Entry 5V6H (X-ray diffraction, 3.60 A resolution); this record covers chains A and B.

== Chain A ==
Protein: PDZ domain-containing protein GIPC2
From: Mus musculus
UniProtKB: Q9Z2H7 (GIPC2_MOUSE); residue numbers follow UniProt; this construct covers 240-314
Sequence (79 residues; row label = number of the first residue in the row):
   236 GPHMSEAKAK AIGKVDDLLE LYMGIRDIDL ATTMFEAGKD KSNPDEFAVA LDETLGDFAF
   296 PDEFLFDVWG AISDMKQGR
Unresolved in the structure: 236-237, 313-314
Differences from the reference sequence: expression tag (236-239)

== Chain B ==
Protein: Unconventional myosin-VI
From: Mus musculus
UniProtKB: Q64331 (MYO6_MOUSE); residues 1052-1096 here correspond to UniProt positions 1055-1099 (UniProt number = residue number + 3)
Sequence (49 residues; numbered 1048 to 1096; the number before each row is that of its first residue):
  1048 GPGSHDLSKW KYAELRDTIN TSCDIELLAA CREEFHRRLK VYHAWKSKN
Unresolved in the structure: 1048-1052
Differences from the reference sequence: expression tag (1048-1051)

== How chain A and chain B interact ==
Pairs across the interface - 23 pairs, chain A then chain B:
  L256(A) - Y1059(B)  hydrogen bond (backbone-backbone)
  Y257(A) - S1055(B)
  Y257(A) - Y1059(B)
  Y257(A) - R1084(B)
  Y257(A) - R1085(B)  hydrogen bond (backbone-side chain)
  M258(A) - Y1059(B)
  M258(A) - R1085(B)
  M258(A) - L1086(B)
  G259(A) - Y1059(B)
  I260(A) - Y1089(B)  hydrophobic
  D262(A) - K1093(B)  salt bridge
  D264(A) - W1092(B)
  L265(A) - W1092(B)  hydrophobic
  T268(A) - W1092(B)
  T289(A) - W1092(B)
  D292(A) - R1084(B)
  D292(A) - V1088(B)
  F293(A) - R1084(B)  hydrogen bond (backbone-side chain)
  F293(A) - V1088(B)
  F293(A) - Y1089(B)  hydrophobic
  A294(A) - R1084(B)
  P296(A) - S1055(B)
  P296(A) - K1056(B)
Also at the interface, not in a pair above, chain A (16 interface residues in all): E255, L290
Also at the interface, not in a pair above, chain B (13 interface residues in all): W1057, K1058, N1096

== Overview ==
The interface between chain A and chain B involves 16 residues on one side and 13 on the other; the contacts
include 3 hydrogen bonds and 1 salt bridge. Among the polar pairs are D262(A)-K1093(B), Y257(A)-R1085(B) and
F293(A)-R1084(B).
Here chain A is PDZ domain-containing protein GIPC2 and chain B is Unconventional myosin-VI, both from Mus
musculus. Entry 5V6H (Crystal structure of Myosin VI in complex with GH2 domain of GIPC2) was determined by
X-ray diffraction together with 5V6B, 5V6E, 5V6R and 5V6T from the same study.
